Entry 2V1O (X-ray diffraction, 1.78 A resolution); this record covers chains A and D of the 6 polymer chains in the assembly.

# Chain A (and D)
Protein: Cytosolic acyl coenzyme A thioester hydrolase
From: Mus musculus
Notes: fragment: hotdog domain, residues 59-206; chain D of this document is another copy of the same molecule, construct and numbering; everything in this record applies to it too
Reference sequence: Q91V12 (BACH_MOUSE); residues 16-163 here correspond to UniProt positions 59-206 (UniProt number = residue number + 43)
Sequence (151 residues; numbered 13 to 163; the number before each row is that of its first residue):
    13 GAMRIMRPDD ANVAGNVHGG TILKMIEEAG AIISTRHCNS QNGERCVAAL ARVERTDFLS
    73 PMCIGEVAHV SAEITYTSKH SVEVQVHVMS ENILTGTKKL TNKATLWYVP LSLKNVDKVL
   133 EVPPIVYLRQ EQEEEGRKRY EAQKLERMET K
Unresolved in the structure: 162-163 (chain D: 13, 162-163)
Small-molecule neighbours:
  - coenzyme A (COA), molecule 1: Val29, His30, Gly31, Ile34, Asp69, Phe70, Leu71, Ser72, Pro73, Thr113
  - coenzyme A (COA), molecule 2: Ala61, Leu62, Ala63, Arg64, Ser90, Lys91, His92, Ser93, Trp119, Val121, Leu123, Val131, Tyr152, Gln155, Lys156, Arg159
UniProt features mapped onto this chain:
  - active site: Asn24
  - modified residue (N6-acetyllysine): Lys126, Lys156
From the paper describing this entry:
  - binding site for coenzyme A: Val29, Ile34, Asp69, Phe70, Ser90, His92, Tyr152, Lys156, Arg159
  - catalytic residues: Asn24
  - mutagenesis - N24A: decreased catalytic activity
  - mutagenesis - E39A: unchanged catalytic activity

# How chain A and chain D interact
Pairs across the interface - 42 pairs, chain A then chain D:
  Asn24(A) - Val59(D)
  Val25(A) - Val59(D)  hydrophobic
  Ala26(A) - Leu125(D)  hydrophobic
  Asn28(A) - Val128(D)
  His30(A) - Glu39(D)
  Gly31(A) - Glu39(D)
  Gly31(A) - Leu62(D)
  Gly32(A) - Lys36(D)
  Gly32(A) - Glu39(D)  hydrogen bond (backbone-side chain)
  Thr33(A) - Lys36(D)
  Leu35(A) - Leu35(D)  hydrophobic
  Leu35(A) - Val65(D)  hydrophobic
  Lys36(A) - Gly32(D)
  Lys36(A) - Lys36(D)
  Glu39(A) - His30(D)
  Glu39(A) - Gly31(D)  hydrogen bond (side chain-backbone)
  Glu39(A) - Gly32(D)  hydrogen bond (side chain-backbone)
  Val59(A) - Asn24(D)
  Val59(A) - Val25(D)  hydrophobic
  Leu62(A) - Gly31(D)
  Leu62(A) - Phe70(D)
  Ala63(A) - Asp69(D)
  Ala63(A) - Phe70(D)  hydrogen bond (backbone-backbone)
  Arg64(A) - Arg67(D)
  Arg64(A) - Thr68(D)
  Arg64(A) - Asp69(D)  salt bridge
  Val65(A) - Arg67(D)
  Val65(A) - Thr68(D)  hydrogen bond (backbone-backbone)
  Glu66(A) - Arg67(D)
  Arg67(A) - Arg64(D)
  Arg67(A) - Val65(D)
  Arg67(A) - Arg67(D)
  Arg67(A) - Glu158(D)  salt bridge
  Thr68(A) - Arg64(D)
  Thr68(A) - Val65(D)  hydrogen bond (backbone-backbone)
  Asp69(A) - Ala63(D)
  Asp69(A) - Arg64(D)  salt bridge
  Phe70(A) - Leu62(D)
  Phe70(A) - Ala63(D)  hydrogen bond (backbone-backbone)
  Leu125(A) - Ala26(D)  hydrophobic
  Glu158(A) - Arg67(D)  salt bridge
  Arg159(A) - Asp69(D)
Other interface residues (no listed pair), chain A (25 interface residues in all): Asp129
Other interface residues (no listed pair), chain D (24 interface residues in all): Glu66, Pro73, Arg159

# In short
Chain A and chain D form an interface of 25 and 24 residues respectively; the contacts include 7 hydrogen
bonds and 4 salt bridges. Polar pairs include Arg64(A)-Asp69(D), Arg67(A)-Glu158(D) and Gly32(A)-Glu39(D).
Ligands of chain A: coenzyme A. From the paper: the catalytic residue Asn24(A); N24A of chain A reduces
catalytic activity.
Both chains are Cytosolic acyl coenzyme A thioester hydrolase (Mus musculus). Entry 2V1O (Crystal structure of
N-terminal domain of acyl-CoA thioesterase 7) was determined by X-ray diffraction, deposited together with
2Q2B.
